PDB entry 4Z2P | X-ray diffraction, 1.60 A resolution | chains B and C of the 4 polymer chains in the assembly

# Chain B
Protein: Avidin family
From: Hoeflea phototrophica DFL-43
UniProt: A9D857 (A9D857_9RHIZ); residues 1-134 here correspond to UniProt positions 21-154 (UniProt number = residue number + 20)
Amino-acid sequence (134 residues; each row starts with the number of its first residue):
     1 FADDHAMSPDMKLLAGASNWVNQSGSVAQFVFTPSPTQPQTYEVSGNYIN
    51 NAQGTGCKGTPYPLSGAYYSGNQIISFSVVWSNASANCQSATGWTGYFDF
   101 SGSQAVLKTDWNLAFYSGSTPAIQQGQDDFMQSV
Not modelled in the structure: 1-7, 134
Disulfide bonds: Cys57-Cys88
Curated features (UniProtKB/Swiss-Prot):
  - binding site (biotin): Asn22, Ser26, Tyr48, Asn50, Gly56, Ser90, Thr92, Asp128

# Chain C
Protein: Hoef-peptide (L9F)
From: Hoeflea phototrophica DFL-43
Amino-acid sequence (12 residues; numbered 1 to 12; the number before each row is that of its first residue):
     1 SVATVSESFLTE
Not modelled in the structure: 1

# Interface between chain B and chain C
Pairs across the interface (32; chain B residue first):
  Asn50(B) - Phe9(C)
  Gly54(B) - Leu10(C)
  Thr55(B) - Phe9(C)
  Gly56(B) - Phe9(C)  hydrogen bond (backbone-backbone)
  Trp81(B) - Phe9(C)
  Asn83(B) - Ala3(C)
  Ala84(B) - Val2(C)
  Ala84(B) - Ala3(C)  hydrogen bond (backbone-backbone)
  Ser85(B) - Ala3(C)
  Ser85(B) - Thr4(C)  hydrogen bond (backbone-backbone)
  Ala86(B) - Ala3(C)
  Ala86(B) - Thr4(C)
  Asn87(B) - Thr4(C)  hydrogen bond (backbone-backbone)
  Asn87(B) - Val5(C)
  Asn87(B) - Ser6(C)  hydrogen bond (backbone-backbone)
  Cys88(B) - Ser6(C)
  Cys88(B) - Ser8(C)
  Cys88(B) - Phe9(C)  hydrogen bond (backbone-backbone)
  Gln89(B) - Val5(C)
  Gln89(B) - Ser6(C)
  Gln89(B) - Glu7(C)
  Ser90(B) - Ser8(C)
  Ser90(B) - Phe9(C)  hydrogen bond (side chain-backbone)
  Leu113(B) - Phe9(C)  hydrophobic
  Leu113(B) - Leu10(C)  hydrophobic
  Phe115(B) - Ser8(C)
  Phe115(B) - Leu10(C)  hydrophobic
  Tyr116(B) - Glu7(C)
  Tyr116(B) - Ser8(C)
  Ser117(B) - Glu7(C)
  Gly118(B) - Glu7(C)  hydrogen bond (backbone-side chain)
  Gln124(B) - Leu10(C)
Interface residues without a listed pair, chain B (20 interface residues in all): Cys57

# Summary
The interface between chain B and chain C involves 20 residues on one side and 9 on the other, with 8 hydrogen
bonds. Polar contacts include Ser90(B)-Phe9(C), Gly118(B)-Glu7(C) and Gly56(B)-Phe9(C). From UniProt: 8
biotin-binding residues on chain B.
Here chain B is Avidin family and chain C is Hoef-peptide (L9F), both from Hoeflea phototrophica DFL-43. Entry
4Z2P (Crystal structure of short hoefavidin-hoef-peptide(L9F) complex) was determined by X-ray diffraction,
deposited together with 4Z27, 4Z28, 4Z2O, 4Z2V and 4Z6J.
